PDB entry 4NIA | X-ray diffraction, 1.82 A resolution | chains A and d of the 60 polymer chains in the assembly

== Chain A ==
Protein: Coat protein
From: Satellite tobacco mosaic virus
UniProt: P17574 (COAT_STMV); residue numbers follow UniProt; this construct covers 1-159
Sequence (159 residues; row label = number of the first residue in the row):
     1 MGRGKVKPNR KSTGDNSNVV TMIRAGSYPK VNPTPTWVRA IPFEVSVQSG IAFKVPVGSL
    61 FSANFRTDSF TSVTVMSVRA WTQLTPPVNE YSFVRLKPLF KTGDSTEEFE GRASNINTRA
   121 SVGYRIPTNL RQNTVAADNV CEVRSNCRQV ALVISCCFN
Unresolved in the structure: 1-15
From the paper describing this entry:
  - binding site for phosphate ion: Asn115, Asn117

== Chain d ==
Molecule: 10-nt RNA strand
From: Satellite Tobacco Mosaic Virus
Sequence (10 nucleotides; row label = number of the first residue in the row):
   161 AAAAAAAAAA

== How chain A and chain d interact ==
Pairs across the interface (10; chain A residue first):
  Val38(A) - A166(d)  hydrogen bond to the sugar
  Val38(A) - A167(d)  sugar contact
  Arg39(A) - A166(d)  sugar contact
  Arg39(A) - A167(d)  sugar contact
  Ala40(A) - A167(d)  sugar contact
  Met76(A) - A167(d)  sugar contact
  Arg79(A) - A168(d)  salt bridge to the phosphate
  Arg79(A) - A169(d)  salt bridge to the phosphate
  Ser155(A) - A167(d)  hydrogen bond to the sugar
  Ser155(A) - A168(d)  phosphate contact
Other interface residues (no listed pair), chain A (7 interface residues in all): Trp37

== Summary ==
Chain A and chain d form an interface of 7 and 4 residues respectively, with 2 hydrogen bonds and 2 salt
bridges. Among the polar pairs are Val38(A)-A166(d), Ser155(A)-A167(d) and Arg79(A)-A168(d). The paper reports
a binding site for phosphate ion at Asn115(A) and Asn117(A).
Here chain A is Coat protein (Satellite tobacco mosaic virus) and chain d is a 10-nt RNA strand (Satellite
Tobacco Mosaic Virus). Entry 4NIA (Satellite Tobacco Mosaic Virus Refined at room temperature to 1.8 A
Resolution using NCS Restraints) was determined by X-ray diffraction together with 4OQ8 and 4OQ9 from the same
study.
